6PE4 - chains O and P of the 16 polymer chains in the assembly; structure by electron microscopy, 3.10 A resolution.

# Chain O (and P)
Molecule: V-type proton ATPase subunit c
From: Saccharomyces cerevisiae (strain ATCC 204508 / S288c)
Notes: chain P of this document is another copy of the same molecule, construct and numbering; everything in this record applies to it too
Reference sequence: P25515 (VATL1_YEAST); residues 1-160 here = UniProt positions 1-160
Amino-acid sequence (160 residues; row label = number of the first residue in the row):
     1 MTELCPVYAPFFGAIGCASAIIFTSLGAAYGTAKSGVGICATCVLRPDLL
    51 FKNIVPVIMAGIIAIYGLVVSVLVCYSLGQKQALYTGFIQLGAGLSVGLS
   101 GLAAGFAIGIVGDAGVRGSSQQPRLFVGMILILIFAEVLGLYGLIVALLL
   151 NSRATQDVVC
Not modelled in the structure: 1, 160
Swiss-Prot annotation at these positions:
  - site: Glu137 (Essential for proton translocation)
  - mutagenesis: Glu137 (E137D: Partial inactivation; E137Q/V/K: Inactivation)

# Interface between chain O and chain P
Pairs across the interface - 57 pairs, chain O then chain P:
  Glu3(O) with Val7(P)
  Leu4(O) with Gln80(P); Lys81(P)
  Ala83(O) with Gln80(P)
  Leu84(O) with Val7(P), hydrophobic
  Tyr85(O) with Pro10(P), hydrophobic; Leu78(P), hydrogen bond (side chain-backbone); Gly79(P); Gln80(P)
  Phe88(O) with Phe11(P), hydrophobic; Ala14(P)
  Ile89(O) with Leu78(P), hydrophobic
  Gly92(O) with Ala18(P)
  Leu95(O) with Ile22(P)
  Ser96(O) with Ile22(P)
  Leu99(O) with Ile22(P), hydrophobic
  Ser100(O) with Ile21(P), hydrogen bond (side chain-backbone); Ser25(P), hydrogen bond
  Ala103(O) with Ser25(P); Leu26(P), hydrophobic; Ala29(P)
  Ile110(O) with Ala33(P), hydrophobic; Val37(P), hydrophobic
  Val111(O) with Ala33(P), hydrophobic
  Ala114(O) with Val37(P), hydrophobic
  Gly115(O) with Cys40(P)
  Gly118(O) with Val44(P)
  Gln121(O) with Val44(P)
  Gln122(O) with Cys43(P); Val44(P); Pro47(P)
  Arg124(O) with Pro47(P); Leu50(P)
  Leu125(O) with Cys40(P)
  Val127(O) with Phe51(P), hydrophobic
  Gly128(O) with Leu50(P)
  Leu131(O) with Phe51(P), hydrophobic
  Ile132(O) with Gly36(P)
  Phe135(O) with Val57(P), hydrophobic; Ile58(P), hydrophobic
  Leu139(O) with Ser25(P); Ala28(P), hydrophobic; Ala29(P)
  Tyr142(O) with Ile21(P), hydrophobic; Ala64(P), hydrophobic; Ile65(P)
  Val146(O) with Leu68(P), hydrophobic; Ser71(P)
  Leu149(O) with Val72(P), hydrophobic; Cys75(P)
  Leu150(O) with Cys75(P), hydrophobic
  Arg153(O) with Cys75(P), hydrogen bond (side chain-backbone); Leu78(P), hydrogen bond (side chain-backbone)
  Asp157(O) with Gln80(P)
  Val158(O) with Gln80(P)
  Val159(O) with Gln80(P), hydrogen bond (backbone-side chain); Lys81(P)
Also at the interface, not in a pair above, chain O (39 interface residues in all): Ala107, Gly143, Ile145
Also at the interface, not in a pair above, chain P (38 interface residues in all): Tyr8, Cys17, Thr32, Ile39, Ile54, Tyr76

# In short
The interface between chain O and chain P involves 39 residues on one side and 38 on the other, with 6
hydrogen bonds. Among the polar pairs are Tyr85(O)-Leu78(P), Ser100(O)-Ile21(P) and Ser100(O)-Ser25(P).
UniProt lists one mutagenesis site on chain O.
Both chains are V-type proton ATPase subunit c (Saccharomyces cerevisiae (strain ATCC 204508 / S288c)). Entry
6PE4 (Yeast Vo motor in complex with 1 VopQ molecule) was determined by electron microscopy (same publication
as 6PE5).
